PDB entry 7X94 | electron microscopy, 4.00 A resolution | chains H and L of the 3 polymer chains in the assembly

== Chain H ==
Protein: Ab712 heavy chain
Source organism: Homo sapiens
Amino-acid sequence (268 residues; numbered -23 to 244; the number before each row is that of its first residue; numbers below 1 keep their minus sign (Met-23 is residue -23)):
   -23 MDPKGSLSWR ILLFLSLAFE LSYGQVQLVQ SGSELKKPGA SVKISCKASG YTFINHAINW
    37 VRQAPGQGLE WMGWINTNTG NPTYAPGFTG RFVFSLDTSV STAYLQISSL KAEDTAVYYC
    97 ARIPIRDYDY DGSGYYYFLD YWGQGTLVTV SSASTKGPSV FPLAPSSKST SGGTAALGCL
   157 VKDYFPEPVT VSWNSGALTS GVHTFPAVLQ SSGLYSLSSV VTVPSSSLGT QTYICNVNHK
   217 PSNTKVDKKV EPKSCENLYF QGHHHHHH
Unresolved in the structure: -23 to 0, 128-244
Disulfide bonds: Cys22-Cys96

== Chain L ==
Protein: Ab712 light chain
Source organism: Homo sapiens
Amino-acid sequence (239 residues; numbered -23 to 215; the number before each row is that of its first residue; numbers below 1 keep their minus sign (Met-23 is residue -23)):
   -23 MDPKGSLSWR ILLFLSLAFE LSYGSYELTQ DPAVSVALGQ TVRITCQGDS LRSSSASWYQ
    37 QKPGQAPVLV IYGKTNRPSG IPDRFSGSSS GNTASLTITG AQAEDEADYY CNSRDNSGNH
    97 PVVFGGGTKL TVLGQPKAAP SVTLFPPSSE ELQANKATLV CLISDFYPGA VTVAWKADSS
   157 PVKAGVETTT PSKQSNNKYA ASSYLSLTPE QWKSHRSYSC QVTHEGSTVE KTVAPTECS
Unresolved in the structure: -23 to 0, 110-215

== Chain H / chain L interface ==
Residue-residue contacts (29; chain H residue first):
  Gln39(H) with Gln37(L), hydrogen bond; Tyr86(L)
  Leu45(H) with Gln37(L); Tyr86(L), hydrophobic; Phe100(L)
  Trp47(H) with Pro97(L); Val98(L)
  Tyr95(H) with Gln37(L)
  Gly108(H) with Arg90(L), hydrogen bond (backbone-side chain)
  Ser109(H) with Arg90(L), hydrogen bond (backbone-side chain)
  Gly110(H) with Ser31(L), hydrogen bond (backbone-side chain); Arg90(L)
  Tyr111(H) with Ser31(L); Gly49(L); Asn52(L), hydrogen bond
  Tyr113(H) with Arg90(L); Pro97(L)
  Phe114(H) with Ser33(L); Tyr35(L); Leu45(L), hydrophobic; Tyr48(L), hydrophobic
  Leu115(H) with Tyr35(L), hydrogen bond (backbone-side chain); Leu45(L); Phe100(L), hydrophobic
  Asp116(H) with Val44(L); Leu45(L)
  Trp118(H) with Tyr35(L), hydrophobic; Pro43(L)
  Gly119(H) with Ala42(L)
Other interface residues (no listed pair), chain H (19 interface residues in all): Gly44, Trp50, Pro62, Tyr104, Gln120
Other interface residues (no listed pair), chain L (20 interface residues in all): Gly40, Asn88, His96, Gly102

== In short ==
19 residues of chain H and 20 residues of chain L are in contact; the contacts include 6 hydrogen bonds. Among
the polar pairs are Gln39(H)-Gln37(L), Gly108(H)-Arg90(L) and Ser109(H)-Arg90(L).
Here chain H is Ab712 heavy chain and chain L is Ab712 light chain, both from Homo sapiens. Entry 7X94 (The
SARS-CoV-2 receptor binding domain bound with the Fab fragment of a human neutralizing antibody Ab712) was
determined by electron microscopy, deposited together with 7Y6L, 7Y6N, 7X93, 7X95 and 7X96.
